8GLW - chains F and I of the 11 polymer chains in the assembly; structure by electron microscopy, 3.51 A resolution.

== Chain F ==
Molecule: Transposon Tn7 transposition protein TnsC
Organism: Escherichia coli
UniProt: P05846 (TNSC_ECOLX); residue numbers follow UniProt; this construct covers 1-503
Amino-acid sequence (523 residues; numbered 1 to 523; the number before each row is that of its first residue):
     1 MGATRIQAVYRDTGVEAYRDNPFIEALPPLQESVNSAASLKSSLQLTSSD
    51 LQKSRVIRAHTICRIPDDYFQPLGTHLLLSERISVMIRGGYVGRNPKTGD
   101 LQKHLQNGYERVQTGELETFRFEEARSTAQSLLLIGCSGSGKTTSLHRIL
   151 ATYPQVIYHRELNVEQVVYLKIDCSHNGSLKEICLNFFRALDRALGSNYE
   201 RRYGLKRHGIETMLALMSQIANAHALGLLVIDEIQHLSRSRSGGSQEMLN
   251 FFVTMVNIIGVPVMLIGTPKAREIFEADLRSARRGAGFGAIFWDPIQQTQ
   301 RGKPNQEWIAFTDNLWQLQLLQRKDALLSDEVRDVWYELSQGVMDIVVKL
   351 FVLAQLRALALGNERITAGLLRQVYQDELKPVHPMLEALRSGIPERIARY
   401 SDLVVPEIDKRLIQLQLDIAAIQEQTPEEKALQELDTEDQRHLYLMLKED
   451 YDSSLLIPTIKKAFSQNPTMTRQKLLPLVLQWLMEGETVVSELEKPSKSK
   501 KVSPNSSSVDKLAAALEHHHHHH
Unresolved in the structure: 1-2, 406-523
Sequence notes: engineered mutation Gly-2 (Ser in P05846); expression tag (504-523)

== Chain I ==
Molecule: 50-nt DNA strand
Sequence (50 nucleotides; row label = number of the first residue in the row):
     1 CGTCTGCCCGCTATGAGCGTTGCATTTATCAGGGTTCTGGTCCACAGTAT

== Interface between chain F and chain I ==
Contacting residue pairs - 9 pairs, chain F then chain I:
  Ser-179(F) with DG15(I), phosphate contact; DA16(I), hydrogen bond to the phosphate
  Lys-181(F) with DA16(I), phosphate contact; DG17(I), salt bridge to the phosphate
  Gly-209(F) with DG17(I), phosphate contact
  Ile-210(F) with DA16(I), phosphate contact; DG17(I), phosphate contact
  Arg-241(F) with DA13(I), hydrogen bond to the base
  Ser-242(F) with DG15(I), sugar contact
Interface residues without a listed pair, chain F (7 interface residues in all): Asn-177
Interface residues without a listed pair, chain I (5 interface residues in all): DT14

== Summary ==
7 residues of chain F face 5 of chain I across their interface, with 2 hydrogen bonds and 1 salt bridge. Polar
pairs include Arg-241(F)/DA13(I), Ser-179(F)/DA16(I) and Lys-181(F)/DG17(I).
Here chain F is Transposon Tn7 transposition protein TnsC (Escherichia coli) and chain I is a 50-nt DNA
strand. Entry 8GLW (CryoEM structure of the TnsC(1-503)-TnsD(1-318)-DNA complex in a 7:2:1 stoichiometry from
E. coli Tn7) was determined by electron microscopy together with 8GLU, 8GLX, 8VCJ and 8VCT from the same
study.
